PDB entry 1AR7 | X-ray diffraction, 2.90 A resolution | chains 2 and 4 of the 5 polymer chains in the assembly

== Chain 2 ==
Name: P1/mahoney poliovirus
From: Human poliovirus 1
Notes: fragment: virus protomer
Reference sequence: P03300 (POLH_POL1M); residues 1-272 here correspond to UniProt positions 69-340 (UniProt number = residue number + 68)
Sequence (272 residues; numbered 1 to 272; the number before each row is that of its first residue):
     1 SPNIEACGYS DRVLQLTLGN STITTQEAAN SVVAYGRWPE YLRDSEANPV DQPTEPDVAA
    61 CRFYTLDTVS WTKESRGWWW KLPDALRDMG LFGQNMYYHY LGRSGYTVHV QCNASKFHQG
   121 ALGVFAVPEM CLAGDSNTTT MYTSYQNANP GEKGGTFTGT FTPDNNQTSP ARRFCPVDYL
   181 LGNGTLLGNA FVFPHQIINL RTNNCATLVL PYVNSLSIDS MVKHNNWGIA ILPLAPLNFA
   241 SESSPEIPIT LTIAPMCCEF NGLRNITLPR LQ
Not modelled in the structure: 1-4
Differences from the reference sequence: engineered mutation Y142 (His210 in P03300)

== Chain 4 ==
Name: P1/mahoney poliovirus
From: Human poliovirus 1
Notes: fragment: virus protomer; engineered mutation(s): CHAIN 1, P95S, CHAIN 2, H142Y
Reference sequence: P03299 (POLG_POL1M); residues 2-69 here correspond to UniProt positions 1-68 (UniProt number = residue number - 1)
Sequence (68 residues; row label = number of the first residue in the row):
     2 GAQVSSQKVG AHENSNRAYG GSTINYTTIN YYRDSASNAA SKQDFSQDPS KFTEPIKDVL
    62 IKTAPMLN
Not modelled in the structure: 15-22

== Interface between chain 2 and chain 4 ==
Contacting residue pairs - 19 pairs, chain 2 then chain 4:
  S10(2) - N69(4)  hydrogen bond (side chain-backbone)
  D11(2) - D59(4)
  D11(2) - M67(4)
  D11(2) - L68(4)
  D11(2) - N69(4)  hydrogen bond (backbone-backbone)
  R12(2) - L68(4)
  R12(2) - N69(4)
  A29(2) - L68(4)  hydrophobic
  N30(2) - I57(4)
  N30(2) - K58(4)
  N30(2) - D59(4)  hydrogen bond (side chain-backbone)
  S31(2) - I57(4)
  S31(2) - K58(4)  hydrogen bond (backbone-backbone)
  V32(2) - P56(4)
  V33(2) - P56(4)  hydrogen bond (backbone-backbone)
  Y35(2) - K52(4)
  Y35(2) - F53(4)  hydrophobic
  W38(2) - K58(4)
  T202(2) - L68(4)
Also at the interface, not in a pair above, chain 2 (14 interface residues in all): E5, A28, G36

== Summary ==
14 residues of chain 2 face 9 of chain 4 across their interface, with 5 hydrogen bonds. Polar contacts include
S10(2)-N69(4), D11(2)-N69(4) and N30(2)-D59(4).
Here chain 2 is P1/mahoney poliovirus and chain 4 is P1/mahoney poliovirus, both from Human poliovirus 1.
Entry 1AR7 (P1/mahoney poliovirus, double mutant P1095S + H2142Y) was determined by X-ray diffraction together
with 1AR6, 1AR8, 1AR9, 1ASJ and 1AL2 from the same study.
